PDB entry 4E7J | X-ray diffraction, 3.15 A resolution | chains A and B of the 5 polymer chains in the assembly

[Chain A (and B)]
Protein: Pro-Pol polyprotein
Organism: Human spumaretrovirus
Notes: EC 2.7.7.49, 2.7.7.7, 3.1.26.4, 3.4.23.-; chain B of this document is another copy of the same molecule, construct and numbering; everything in this record applies to it too
UniProtKB: P14350 (POL_FOAMV); residues 1-392 here correspond to UniProt positions 752-1143 (UniProt number = residue number + 751)
Chain sequence (395 residues; each row starts with the number of its first residue; numbers below 1 keep their minus sign (Gly-2 is residue -2)):
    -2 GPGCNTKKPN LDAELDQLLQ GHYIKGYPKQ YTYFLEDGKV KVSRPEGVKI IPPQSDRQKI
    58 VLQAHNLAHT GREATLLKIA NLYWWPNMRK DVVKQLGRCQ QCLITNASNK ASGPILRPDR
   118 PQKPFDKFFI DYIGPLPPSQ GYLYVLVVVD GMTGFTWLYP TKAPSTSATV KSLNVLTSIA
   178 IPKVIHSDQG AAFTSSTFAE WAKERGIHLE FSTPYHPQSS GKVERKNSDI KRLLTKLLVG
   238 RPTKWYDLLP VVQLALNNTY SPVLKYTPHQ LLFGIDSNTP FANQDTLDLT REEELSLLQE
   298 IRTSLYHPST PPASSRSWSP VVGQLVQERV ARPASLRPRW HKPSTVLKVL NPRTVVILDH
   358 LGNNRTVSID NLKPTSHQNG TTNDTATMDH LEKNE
Unresolved in the structure: -2 to 9, 375-392 (chain B: -2 to 115, 279-392)
Differences from the reference sequence: expression tag (-2 to 0)
UniProt features mapped onto this chain:
  - binding site (Mg(2+)): Asp123, Asp185
Metal / ion sites: Zn2+: His62, His66, Cys96, Cys99

[How chain A and chain B interact]
Contacting residue pairs (66):
  Lys120(A) - Ile272(B)
  Pro121(A) - Ile272(B)
  Phe122(A) - Phe270(B)  hydrophobic
  Phe122(A) - Ile272(B)  hydrophobic
  Phe122(A) - Asn275(B)
  Phe152(A) - Ile176(B)
  Trp154(A) - Ile176(B)
  Thr174(A) - Leu251(B)
  Ser175(A) - Pro247(B)
  Ser175(A) - Gln250(B)  hydrogen bond (backbone-side chain)
  Ile176(A) - Phe152(B)
  Ile176(A) - Trp154(B)
  Ile176(A) - Leu251(B)
  Ile176(A) - Phe270(B)  hydrophobic
  Ala177(A) - His266(B)
  Ile178(A) - Leu251(B)  hydrophobic
  Ile178(A) - Asn275(B)  hydrogen bond (backbone-side chain)
  Ile178(A) - Thr276(B)
  Lys180(A) - Asn275(B)  hydrogen bond
  Pro247(A) - Ser175(B)
  Gln250(A) - Ser175(B)  hydrogen bond
  Gln250(A) - Ile176(B)
  Leu251(A) - Thr174(B)
  Leu251(A) - Ser175(B)
  Leu251(A) - Ile176(B)
  Leu251(A) - Ile178(B)  hydrophobic
  His266(A) - Phe122(B)
  His266(A) - Ile176(B)
  Leu269(A) - Phe270(B)
  Phe270(A) - Phe122(B)  hydrophobic
  Phe270(A) - Leu269(B)  hydrophobic
  Phe270(A) - Phe270(B)  hydrophobic
  Ile272(A) - Lys120(B)
  Ile272(A) - Phe122(B)
  Ser274(A) - Phe122(B)
  Ser274(A) - Ala177(B)
  Ser274(A) - Ile178(B)  hydrogen bond (side chain-backbone)
  Asn275(A) - Ile178(B)  hydrogen bond (backbone-backbone)
  Asn275(A) - Pro179(B)  hydrogen bond (side chain-backbone)
  Asn275(A) - Lys180(B)
  Asn275(A) - Gly203(B)  hydrogen bond (side chain-backbone)
  Asn275(A) - Ile204(B)
  Thr276(A) - Ile178(B)
  Gln281(A) - Lys180(B)
  Thr283(A) - Lys120(B)  hydrogen bond (backbone-side chain)
  Leu284(A) - Arg117(B)
  Leu284(A) - Pro118(B)
  Leu284(A) - Lys120(B)
  Asp285(A) - Pro118(B)
  Leu286(A) - Pro118(B)
  Leu286(A) - Lys120(B)  hydrogen bond (backbone-side chain)
  Thr287(A) - Pro118(B)
  Arg288(A) - Lys120(B)
  Arg288(A) - Pro121(B)
  Arg288(A) - Met149(B)
  Arg288(A) - Leu268(B)  hydrogen bond (side chain-backbone)
  Arg288(A) - Leu269(B)  hydrogen bond (side chain-backbone)
  Glu289(A) - Tyr263(B)  hydrogen bond
  Glu291(A) - Lys120(B)  salt bridge
  Leu292(A) - Leu268(B)
  Leu292(A) - Gly271(B)
  Leu295(A) - Phe270(B)
  Gln296(A) - Gly271(B)  hydrogen bond (side chain-backbone)
  Arg299(A) - Phe270(B)  hydrogen bond (side chain-backbone)
  Arg299(A) - Gly271(B)
  Arg299(A) - Ile272(B)
Other interface residues (no listed pair), chain A (36 interface residues in all): Pro179, Asp273
Other interface residues (no listed pair), chain B (32 interface residues in all): Gln119, Arg202, Gln267

[Summary]
36 residues of chain A face 32 of chain B across their interface, with 15 hydrogen bonds and 1 salt bridge.
Polar pairs include Glu291(A)-Lys120(B), Ser175(A)-Gln250(B) and Ile178(A)-Asn275(B). Curated annotation
(UniProt) lists Mg2+-binding residues Asp123(A) and Asp185(A) on chain A.
Both chains are Pro-Pol polyprotein (Human spumaretrovirus). Entry 4E7J (PFV integrase Target Capture Complex,
Apo form (TCC-Apo), at 3.15 A resolution) was determined by X-ray diffraction together with 4E7H, 4E7I, 4E7K
and 4E7L from the same study.
